Entry 2JJU (X-ray diffraction, 1.19 A resolution); this record covers chain A.

Chain A:
Name: Signal regulatory protein beta-1
Source organism: Homo sapiens
Notes: fragment: n-terminal ectodomain, residues 30-148
UniProt: O00241 (SIRB1_HUMAN); residues 1-119 here correspond to UniProt positions 30-148 (UniProt number = residue number + 29)
Sequence (127 residues; each row starts with the number of its first residue):
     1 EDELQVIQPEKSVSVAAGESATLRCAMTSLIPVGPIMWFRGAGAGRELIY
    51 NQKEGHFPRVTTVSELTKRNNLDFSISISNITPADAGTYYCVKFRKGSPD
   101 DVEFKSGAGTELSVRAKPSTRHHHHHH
Disordered / not traced: 1-2, 64-70, 117-127
Disulfide bonds: Cys25-Cys91

Overview:
Chain A is Signal regulatory protein beta-1 (Homo sapiens); the structure, Structure of human signal
regulatory protein (sirp) beta, was determined by X-ray diffraction (same publication as 2VSC, 2JJS, 2JJT,
2JJV and 2JJW).
